PDB entry 8A2D | X-ray diffraction, 1.11 A resolution | chain A

== Chain A ==
Protein: Epidermal growth factor receptor
Source organism: Homo sapiens
Notes: EC 2.7.10.1
UniProtKB: P00533 (EGFR_HUMAN); residues 700-1022 here = UniProt positions 700-1022
Amino-acid sequence (326 residues; row label = number of the first residue in the row):
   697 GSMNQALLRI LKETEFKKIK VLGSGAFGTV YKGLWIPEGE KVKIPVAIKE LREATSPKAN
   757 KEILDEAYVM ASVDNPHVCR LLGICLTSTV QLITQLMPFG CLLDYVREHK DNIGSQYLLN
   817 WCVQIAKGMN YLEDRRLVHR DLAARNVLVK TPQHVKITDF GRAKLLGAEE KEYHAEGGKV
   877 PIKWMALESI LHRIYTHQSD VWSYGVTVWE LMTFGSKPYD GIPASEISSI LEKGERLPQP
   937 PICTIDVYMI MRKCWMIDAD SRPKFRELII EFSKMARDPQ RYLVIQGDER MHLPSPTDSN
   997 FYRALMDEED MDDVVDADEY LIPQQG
Not modelled in the structure: 697-700, 860-864, 871-875, 987-1016, 1022
Construct notes: expression tag (697-699); engineered mutation Arg858 (Leu in P00533), Arg948 (Val in P00533)
Ligand contacts: KXY ((2R)-2-[4-[bis(fluoranyl)methyl]-6-[2-[4-[[4-(hydroxymethyl)piperidin-1-yl]methyl]phenyl]ethynyl]-7-methyl-indazol-2-yl]-2-spiro[6,7-dihydropyrrolo[1,2-c]imidazole-5,1'-cyclopropane]-1-yl-N-(1,3-thiazol-2-yl)ethanamide): Phe723, Val726, Ala743, Ile744, Lys745, Leu747, Thr751, Ile759, Glu762, Ala763, Met766, Val769, Val774, Cys775, Arg776, Leu777, Leu788, Ile789, Thr790, Ile853, Thr854, Asp855, Phe856, Arg858
UniProt features mapped onto this chain:
  - active site: Asp837 (Proton acceptor)
  - binding site (ATP): Leu718 to Val726, Lys745, Thr790, Gln791, Asp855
  - site: Tyr1016 (Important for interaction with PIK3C2B)
  - modified residue: Lys745 (N6-(2-hydroxyisobutyryl)lysine), Tyr869 (Phosphotyrosine), Ser991 (Phosphoserine), Ser995 (Phosphoserine), Tyr998 (Phosphotyrosine), Tyr1016 (Phosphotyrosine)
  - cross-link (Glycyl lysine isopeptide (Lys-Gly)): Lys716 (interchain with G-Cter in ubiquitin), Lys737 (interchain with G-Cter in ubiquitin), Lys754 (interchain with G-Cter in ubiquitin), Lys757 (interchain with G-Cter in ubiquitin), Lys867 (interchain with G-Cter in ubiquitin), Lys929 (interchain with G-Cter in ubiquitin), Lys960 (interchain with G-Cter in ubiquitin), Lys970 (interchain with G-Cter in ubiquitin)
  - natural variant: Glu709 (E709A: Found in a lung cancer sample; E709G: Found in a lung cancer sample; E709K: Found in a lung cancer sample), Gly719 (G719A: Found in a lung cancer sample; G719C: Found in a lung cancer sample; G719D: Found in a lung cancer sample; G719S: Found in a lung cancer sample), Gly724 (G724S: Found in a lung cancer sample), Glu734 (E734K: Found in a lung cancer sample), Glu746 to Ser752 (sequence variant, change not given here; Found in a lung cancer sample), Glu746 to Thr751 (sequence variant, change not given here; Found in a lung cancer sample), Glu746 to Ala750 (deletion: Found in a lung cancer sample), Glu746 (deletion: Found in a lung cancer sample), Leu747 to Thr751 (deletion: Found in a lung cancer sample), Leu747 to Glu749 (deletion: Found in a lung cancer sample), Leu747 (L747F: Found in a lung cancer sample), Arg748 (R748P: Found in a lung cancer sample), 12 further natural variant entries in UniProt
  - mutagenesis: Asn700 (N700A: Abolishes phosphorylation), Leu704 (L704A: Abolishes phosphorylation), Arg705 (R705A: Abolishes phosphorylation), Ile706 (I706A: Abolishes phosphorylation), Lys745 (K745A/M: Abolishes kinase activity), Asp974 (D974A: Strongly reduced phosphorylation), Arg977 (R977A: Reduced phosphorylation), Glu1005 to Asp1006 (Constitutively activated kinase), Tyr1016 (Y1016F: 50% decrease in interaction with PIK3C2B. 65% decrease in interaction with PIK3C2B; when associated with F-1197. Abolishes interaction with PIK3C2B; when associated with F-1197 and F-1092)

== In short ==
Ligands of chain A: compound KXY. Curated annotation (UniProt) lists active-site residue Asp837, 13
ATP-binding residues and 10 mutagenesis sites.
Chain A is Epidermal growth factor receptor (Homo sapiens); the structure, EGFR kinase domain (L858R/V948R) in
complex with
2-[4-(difluoromethyl)-6-[2-[4-[[4-(hydroxymethyl)-1-piperidyl]methyl]phenyl]ethynyl]-7-methyl-indazol-2-yl]-2-spiro[6,7-dihydropyrrolo[1,2-c]imidazole-5,1'-cyclopropane]-1-yl-N-thiazol-2-yl-acetamide,
was determined by X-ray diffraction (same publication as 8A27, 8A2A and 8A2B).
